Entry 3RHW (X-ray diffraction, 3.26 A resolution); this record covers chains A and B of the 15 polymer chains in the assembly.

[Chain A (and B)]
Protein: Avermectin-sensitive glutamate-gated chloride channel GluCl alpha
Source organism: Caenorhabditis elegans
Notes: chain B of this document is another copy of the same molecule, construct and numbering; everything in this record applies to it too
UniProt: O17793 (O17793_CAEEL); the construct has insertions or renumbered stretches relative to UniProt, so the offset changes along the chain: 1-302 = UniProt 62-363; 312-338 = UniProt 428-454
Chain sequence (347 residues; numbered 1 to 347; the number before each row is that of its first residue):
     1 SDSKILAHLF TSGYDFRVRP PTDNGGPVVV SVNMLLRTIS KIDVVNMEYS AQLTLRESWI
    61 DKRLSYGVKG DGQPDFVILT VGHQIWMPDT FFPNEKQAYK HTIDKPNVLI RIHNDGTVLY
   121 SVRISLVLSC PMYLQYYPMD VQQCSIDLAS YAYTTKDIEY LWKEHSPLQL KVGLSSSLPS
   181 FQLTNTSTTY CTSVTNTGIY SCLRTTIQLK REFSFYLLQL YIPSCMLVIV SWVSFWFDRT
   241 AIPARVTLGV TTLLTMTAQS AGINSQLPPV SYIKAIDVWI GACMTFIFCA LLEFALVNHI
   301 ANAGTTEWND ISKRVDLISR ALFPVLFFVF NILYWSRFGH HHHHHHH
Disordered / not traced: 341-347
Differences from the reference sequence: linker (303-305); expression tag (340-347)
Disulfides: Cys-130/Cys-144, Cys-191/Cys-202
Residues lining bound ligands:
  - ivermectin (IVM; (2aE,4E,5'S,6S,6'R,7S,8E,11R,13R,15S,17aR,20R,20aR,20bS)-6'-[(2S)-butan-2-yl]-20,20b-dihydroxy-5',6,8,19-tetramethyl-17 -oxo-3',4',5',6,6',10,11,14,15,17,17a,20,20a,20b-tetradecahydro-2H,7H-spiro[11,15-methanofuro[4,3,2-pq][2,6]benzodioxacy clooctadecine-13,2'-pyran]-7-yl 2,6-dideoxy-4-O-(2,6-dideoxy-3-O-methyl-alpha-L-arabino-hexopyranosyl)-3-O-methyl-alpha-L-arabino-hexopyranoside), molecule 1: Leu-217, Leu-218, Gln-219, Ile-222, Pro-223, Cys-225, Met-226, Ile-229
  - ivermectin (IVM), molecule 2: Thr-257, Ser-260, Asn-264, Ile-273, Asp-277, Ile-280, Gly-281, Ala-282, Met-284, Thr-285, Phe-288

[How chain A and chain B interact]
Pairs across the interface (78):
  Arg-17(A) with Thr-80(B); Val-81(B); His-83(B)
  Val-18(A) with Ser-3(B)
  Asn-46(A) with Lys-41(B)
  Met-47(A) with Pro-179(B), hydrophobic
  Glu-57(A) with Asp-104(B)
  Pro-88(A) with Asp-104(B)
  Asp-89(A) with Lys-105(B)
  Thr-90(A) with Ile-103(B); Asp-104(B), hydrogen bond
  Phe-91(A) with Ile-103(B), hydrophobic; Asn-107(B); Arg-123(B)
  Phe-92(A) with Ile-103(B), hydrophobic; Arg-123(B)
  Pro-93(A) with Arg-37(B), hydrogen bond (backbone-side chain); Arg-123(B)
  Glu-95(A) with Gln-52(B), hydrogen bond (backbone-side chain); His-101(B), salt bridge; Arg-123(B), salt bridge
  Lys-96(A) with Thr-38(B); Ser-40(B); Gln-52(B); His-101(B)
  Ala-98(A) with Ile-103(B), hydrophobic
  Lys-100(A) with Asp-104(B), salt bridge
  Tyr-120(A) with Asp-104(B), hydrogen bond
  Ile-124(A) with Ile-103(B), hydrophobic
  Pro-131(A) with Ser-176(B)
  Tyr-133(A) with Ser-176(B)
  Tyr-151(A) with Asn-107(B); Val-108(B); Leu-109(B); Ser-121(B), hydrogen bond; Val-122(B), hydrogen bond (side chain-backbone); Arg-123(B), hydrogen bond (side chain-backbone)
  Ala-152(A) with Ile-78(B); Val-108(B); Leu-109(B), hydrophobic
  Asn-196(A) with Arg-56(B); Gln-169(B), hydrogen bond
  Thr-197(A) with Arg-56(B), hydrogen bond; Arg-111(B), hydrogen bond (backbone-side chain); Leu-119(B)
  Tyr-200(A) with Leu-109(B); Arg-111(B), hydrogen bond
  Ile-242(A) with Phe-237(B), hydrophobic; Ala-244(B), hydrophobic
  Val-246(A) with Phe-237(B), hydrophobic; Ala-244(B), hydrophobic; Thr-247(B); Leu-248(B), hydrophobic
  Val-250(A) with Leu-248(B), hydrophobic; Thr-251(B)
  Leu-253(A) with Met-226(B), hydrophobic
  Leu-254(A) with Thr-251(B); Thr-255(B)
  Asn-264(A) with Gln-219(B), hydrogen bond
  Pro-269(A) with Pro-179(B); Ser-180(B), hydrogen bond (backbone-side chain); Phe-215(B), hydrophobic
  Val-270(A) with Pro-179(B); Ser-214(B); Phe-215(B)
  Ser-271(A) with Glu-212(B); Ser-214(B), hydrogen bond (backbone-side chain)
  Asp-277(A) with Leu-218(B)
  Met-284(A) with Met-226(B), hydrophobic
  Phe-288(A) with Ile-229(B), hydrophobic; Val-230(B), hydrophobic
  Leu-292(A) with Val-233(B), hydrophobic
  Ala-295(A) with Phe-237(B), hydrophobic
  Asn-298(A) with Phe-237(B); Asp-238(B)
  His-299(A) with Trp-236(B), hydrogen bond (side chain-backbone); Arg-320(B)
  Asn-302(A) with Asp-238(B)
Also at the interface, not in a pair above, chain A (50 interface residues in all): Val-45, Leu-55, Ser-129, Tyr-153, Pro-268, Tyr-272, Ile-273, Leu-291, Phe-294
Also at the interface, not in a pair above, chain B (49 interface residues in all): Thr-54, Ser-125, Ser-177, Ala-241

[In short]
The interface between chain A and chain B involves 50 residues on one side and 49 on the other; the contacts
include 15 hydrogen bonds and 3 salt bridges. Among the polar pairs are Glu-95(A)/His-101(B),
Glu-95(A)/Arg-123(B) and Lys-100(A)/Asp-104(B). Bound to chain A: ivermectin.
Both chains are Avermectin-sensitive glutamate-gated chloride channel GluCl alpha (Caenorhabditis elegans).
Entry 3RHW (C. elegans glutamate-gated chloride channel (GluCl) in complex with Fab and ivermectin) was
determined by X-ray diffraction, deposited together with 3RI5, 3RIA and 3RIF.
